6NYG - chains B and C of the 12 polymer chains in the assembly; structure by electron microscopy, 3.90 A resolution.

== Chain B (and C) ==
Name: Vacuolating cytotoxin autotransporter
From: Helicobacter pylori
Notes: chain C of this document is another copy of the same molecule, construct and numbering; everything in this record applies to it too
UniProtKB: Q48245 (VACA2_HELPX); residues 1-821 here correspond to UniProt positions 34-854 (UniProt number = residue number + 33)
Sequence (821 residues; row label = number of the first residue in the row):
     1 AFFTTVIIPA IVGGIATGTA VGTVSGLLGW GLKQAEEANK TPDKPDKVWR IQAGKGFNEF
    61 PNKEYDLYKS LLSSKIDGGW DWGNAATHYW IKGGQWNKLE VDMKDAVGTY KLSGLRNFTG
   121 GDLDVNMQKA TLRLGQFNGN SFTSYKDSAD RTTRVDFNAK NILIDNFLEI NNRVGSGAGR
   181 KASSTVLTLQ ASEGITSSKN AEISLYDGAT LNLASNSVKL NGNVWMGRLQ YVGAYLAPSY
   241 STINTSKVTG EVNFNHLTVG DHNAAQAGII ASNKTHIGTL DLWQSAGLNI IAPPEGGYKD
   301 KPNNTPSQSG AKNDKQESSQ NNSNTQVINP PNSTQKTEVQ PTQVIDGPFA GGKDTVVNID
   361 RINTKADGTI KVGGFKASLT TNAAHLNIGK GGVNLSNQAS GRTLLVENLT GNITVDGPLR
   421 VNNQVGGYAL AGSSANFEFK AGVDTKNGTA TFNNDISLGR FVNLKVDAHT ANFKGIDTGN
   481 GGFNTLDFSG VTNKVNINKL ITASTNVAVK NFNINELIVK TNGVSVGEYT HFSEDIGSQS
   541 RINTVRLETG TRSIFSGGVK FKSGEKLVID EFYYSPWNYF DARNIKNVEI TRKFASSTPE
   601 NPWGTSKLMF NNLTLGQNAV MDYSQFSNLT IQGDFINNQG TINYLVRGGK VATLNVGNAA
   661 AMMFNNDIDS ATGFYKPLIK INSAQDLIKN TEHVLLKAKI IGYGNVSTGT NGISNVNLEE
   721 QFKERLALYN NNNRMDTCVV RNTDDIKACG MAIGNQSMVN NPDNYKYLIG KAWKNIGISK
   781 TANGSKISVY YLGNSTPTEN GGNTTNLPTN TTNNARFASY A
Disordered / not traced: 1-26, 300-334, 812-821
Disulfide bonds: C738-C749

== Chain B / chain C interface ==
Contacting residue pairs (41):
  L28(B) - S73(C)
  L32(B) - K69(C)
  L32(B) - S70(C)
  P294(B) - K55(C)
  K336(B) - D46(C)
  T337(B) - K44(C)
  T337(B) - P45(C)
  T337(B) - D46(C)
  E338(B) - D46(C)
  E338(B) - K47(C)  salt bridge
  E338(B) - V48(C)  hydrogen bond (backbone-backbone)
  V339(B) - R50(C)
  Q340(B) - K47(C)
  Q340(B) - V48(C)  hydrogen bond (backbone-backbone)
  Q340(B) - W49(C)
  Q340(B) - R50(C)  hydrogen bond (backbone-side chain)
  P341(B) - R50(C)
  T342(B) - R50(C)  hydrogen bond
  T342(B) - Q52(C)
  Q343(B) - R50(C)  hydrogen bond (backbone-backbone)
  Q343(B) - I51(C)
  Q343(B) - Q52(C)  hydrogen bond (backbone-backbone)
  Q343(B) - S74(C)
  Q343(B) - K75(C)  hydrogen bond
  V344(B) - Q52(C)
  I345(B) - I51(C)  hydrophobic
  I345(B) - Q52(C)  hydrogen bond (backbone-backbone)
  I345(B) - A53(C)
  I345(B) - G54(C)  hydrogen bond (backbone-backbone)
  I345(B) - L71(C)  hydrophobic
  D346(B) - G54(C)  hydrogen bond (side chain-backbone)
  D346(B) - K55(C)  salt bridge
  D346(B) - F57(C)
  G347(B) - K55(C)  hydrogen bond (backbone-backbone)
  G347(B) - G56(C)
  G347(B) - F57(C)
  P348(B) - F60(C)
  F349(B) - K55(C)
  F349(B) - G56(C)
  D444(B) - F60(C)
  D444(B) - K63(C)
Other interface residues (no listed pair), chain B (19 interface residues in all): A350
Other interface residues (no listed pair), chain C (23 interface residues in all): E59

== Overview ==
The interface between chain B and chain C involves 19 residues on one side and 23 on the other; the contacts
include 11 hydrogen bonds and 2 salt bridges. Among the polar pairs are E338(B)-K47(C), D346(B)-K55(C) and
Q340(B)-R50(C).
Both chains are Vacuolating cytotoxin autotransporter (Helicobacter pylori). Entry 6NYG (Helicobacter pylori
Vacuolating Cytotoxin A Oligomeric Assembly 2a (OA-2a)) was determined by electron microscopy, deposited
together with 6NYF, 6NYJ, 6NYL, 6NYM and 6NYN.
